Entry 5C2V (X-ray diffraction, 2.70 A resolution); this record covers chains A and D of the 6 polymer chains in the assembly.

[Chain A (and D)]
Molecule: Hydrazine synthase alpha subunit
Source organism: Candidatus Kuenenia stuttgartiensis
Notes: chain D of this document is another copy of the same molecule, construct and numbering; everything in this record applies to it too
UniProt: Q1Q0T2 (Q1Q0T2_9BACT); residues 28-809 here = UniProt positions 28-809
Sequence (782 residues; numbered 28 to 809; the number before each row is that of its first residue):
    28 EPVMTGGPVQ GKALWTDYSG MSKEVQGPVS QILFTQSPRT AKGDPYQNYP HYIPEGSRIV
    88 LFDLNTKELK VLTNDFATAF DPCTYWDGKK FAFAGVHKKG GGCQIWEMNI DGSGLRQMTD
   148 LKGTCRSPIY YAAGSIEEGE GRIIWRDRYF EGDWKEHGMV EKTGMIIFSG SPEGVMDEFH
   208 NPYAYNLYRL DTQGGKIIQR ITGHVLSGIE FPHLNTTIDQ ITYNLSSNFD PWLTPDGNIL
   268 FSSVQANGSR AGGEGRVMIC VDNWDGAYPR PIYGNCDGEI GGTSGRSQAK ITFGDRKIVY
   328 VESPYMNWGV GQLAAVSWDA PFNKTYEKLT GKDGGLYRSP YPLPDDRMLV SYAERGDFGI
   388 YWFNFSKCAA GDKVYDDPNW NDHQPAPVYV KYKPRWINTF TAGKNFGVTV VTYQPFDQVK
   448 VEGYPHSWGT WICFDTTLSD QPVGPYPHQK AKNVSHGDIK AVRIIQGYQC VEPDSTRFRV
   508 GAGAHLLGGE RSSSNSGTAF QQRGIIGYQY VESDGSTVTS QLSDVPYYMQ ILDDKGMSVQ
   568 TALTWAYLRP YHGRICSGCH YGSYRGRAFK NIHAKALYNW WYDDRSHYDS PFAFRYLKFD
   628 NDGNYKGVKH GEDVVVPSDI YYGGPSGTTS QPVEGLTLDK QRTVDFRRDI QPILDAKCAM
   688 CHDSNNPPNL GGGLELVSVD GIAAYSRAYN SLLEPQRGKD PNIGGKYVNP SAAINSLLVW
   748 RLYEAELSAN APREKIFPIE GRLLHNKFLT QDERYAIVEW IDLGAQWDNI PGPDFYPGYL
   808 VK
Disordered / not traced: 176-177, 643-653, 809 (chain D: 175-177, 643-650, 809)
Covalently attached groups: heme c (HEC) linked to Cys583, Cys586, Cys685
Bound ions: Zn2+: Cys303, His587 (together with heme c); Ca2+ site 1: Phe385, Asp403, Asp404, Trp407, Asp409; heme c Fe site 1 near Tyr591 (its only coordinating residue here); heme c Fe site 2: His689, His772; Ca2+ site 2: Asp795, Ile797, Gly799, Asp801
Residues lining bound ligands:
  - trimethyl glycine (BET), molecule 1: Gly83, Ser84, Arg85, Asn101, Phe103, Ala104, Lys125, Trp407
  - trimethyl glycine (BET), molecule 2: Tyr537, Tyr632, Gly634, Val635
  - trimethyl glycine (BET), molecule 3: Glu751, Ala752, Glu753, Phe764, Arg769
  - heme c (HEC), molecule 1: Arg277, Met285, Pro296, Pro298, Asn302, Cys303, Trp458, Ile459, Cys460, Thr463, His475, Met556, Ile558, Gln567, Thr568, Ala569, Leu570, Thr571, Arg581, Ile582, Gly585, His587, Tyr591, Arg592
  - heme c (HEC), molecule 2: Leu681, Lys684, Cys688, His689, Asn693, Pro694, Pro695, Leu697, Tyr734, Leu745, Arg748, Leu749, Arg760, Ile763, Pro765, Gly768, Arg769, Leu770, His772, Phe775, Leu776
Curated features (UniProtKB/Swiss-Prot):
  - binding site (Zn(2+)): Cys303, His587
  - binding site (heme): Cys583, Cys586, Tyr591, Cys685, Cys688, His689, His772
From the paper describing this entry:
  - Zn2+ coordination: Cys303, His587
  - heme c coordination: Tyr591, His689, His772
  - binding site for heme c: Met556, Ala569, Thr571
  - post-translational modification sites: Met556
  - conformationally variable residues (order/disorder transition): Arg175 to Phe177, Val643 to Gly650

[How chain A and chain D interact]
Contacting residue pairs (34):
  Arg66(A) - Arg382(D)  hydrogen bond (side chain-backbone)
  Thr67(A) - Glu381(D)
  Thr67(A) - Arg382(D)  hydrogen bond (backbone-side chain)
  Ala68(A) - Asp360(D)
  Ala68(A) - Glu381(D)  hydrogen bond (backbone-side chain)
  Ala68(A) - Arg382(D)
  Asp71(A) - Arg382(D)  hydrogen bond (backbone-side chain)
  Tyr73(A) - Gly361(D)  hydrogen bond (side chain-backbone)
  Tyr73(A) - Arg382(D)  hydrogen bond
  Gln74(A) - Lys359(D)
  Gln74(A) - Asp360(D)
  Gln74(A) - Gly361(D)
  Gln74(A) - Arg382(D)  hydrogen bond
  Pro331(A) - Pro331(D)  hydrophobic
  Pro331(A) - Tyr332(D)
  Tyr332(A) - Pro331(D)
  Tyr332(A) - Gln339(D)
  Trp335(A) - Gln339(D)
  Trp335(A) - Gly361(D)
  Gln339(A) - Tyr332(D)
  Asp360(A) - Gln74(D)  hydrogen bond
  Gly361(A) - Tyr73(D)
  Gly361(A) - Gln74(D)
  Gly361(A) - Trp335(D)
  Leu363(A) - Trp335(D)  hydrophobic
  Glu381(A) - Ala68(D)
  Arg382(A) - Arg66(D)  hydrogen bond (backbone-side chain)
  Arg382(A) - Thr67(D)  hydrogen bond (side chain-backbone)
  Arg382(A) - Ala68(D)
  Arg382(A) - Asp71(D)  hydrogen bond (side chain-backbone)
  Arg382(A) - Tyr73(D)  hydrogen bond
  Arg382(A) - Gln74(D)  hydrogen bond
  Gly383(A) - Arg382(D)
  Gly383(A) - Gly383(D)
Other interface residues (no listed pair), chain A (21 interface residues in all): Glu329, Gly338, Gly362, Asp384, Asn408
Other interface residues (no listed pair), chain D (21 interface residues in all): Pro72, Asn75, Glu329, Leu363, Asn408

[In short]
The chain A/chain D interface involves 21 residues from each chain; the contacts include 13 hydrogen bonds.
Polar contacts include Arg66(A)-Arg382(D), Thr67(A)-Arg382(D) and Ala68(A)-Glu381(D). Chain A binds 3 copies
of trimethyl glycine. The paper reports a binding site for heme c at Met556(A), Ala569(A) and Thr571(A); heme
c coordination by Tyr591(A), His689(A) and His772(A).
Both chains are Hydrazine synthase alpha subunit (Candidatus Kuenenia stuttgartiensis). Entry 5C2V (Kuenenia
stuttgartiensis Hydrazine Synthase) was determined by X-ray diffraction, deposited together with 5C2W.
